PDB entry 2P34 | X-ray diffraction, 2.10 A resolution | chains A and B of the 4 polymer chains in the assembly

# Chain A (and B)
Name: Lectin
From: Canavalia maritima
Notes: chain B of this document is another copy of the same molecule, construct and numbering; everything in this record applies to it too
UniProt: P81364 (CONA_CANMR); aligned to UniProt positions 1-237 over residues 1-237 (the alignment contains insertions or deletions, so no single offset holds)
Amino-acid sequence (237 residues; row label = number of the first residue in the row):
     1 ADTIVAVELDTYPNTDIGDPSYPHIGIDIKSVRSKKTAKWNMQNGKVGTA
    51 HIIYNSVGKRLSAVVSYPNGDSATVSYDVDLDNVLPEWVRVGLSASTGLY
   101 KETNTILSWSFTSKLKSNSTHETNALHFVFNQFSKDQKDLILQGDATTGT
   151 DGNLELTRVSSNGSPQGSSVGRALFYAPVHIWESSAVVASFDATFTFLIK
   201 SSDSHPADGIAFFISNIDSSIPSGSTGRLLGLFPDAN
Disordered / not traced: 120-122 (chain B: 119-121)
Bound ions: Mn2+: E8, D10, D19; Ca2+: D10, Y12, N14, D19
UniProt features mapped onto this chain:
  - binding site (Mn(2+)): E8, D10, D19, H24
  - binding site (Ca(2+)): D10, Y12, N14, D19
  - binding site (a carbohydrate): Y12

# Interface between chain A and chain B
Pairs across the interface (50):
  W88(A) with D136(B), hydrogen bond (side chain-backbone); Q137(B); K138(B); D139(B)
  R90(A) with Y176(B)
  S117(A) with Q132(B)
  T123(A) with V129(B); N131(B), hydrogen bond (backbone-side chain)
  N124(A) with V129(B); F130(B); N131(B); Q132(B), hydrogen bond (side chain-backbone)
  A125(A) with F128(B); V129(B), hydrogen bond (backbone-backbone)
  L126(A) with L126(B), hydrophobic; H127(B); F175(B), hydrophobic
  H127(A) with L126(B); H127(B), hydrogen bond (backbone-backbone)
  F128(A) with A125(B)
  V129(A) with T123(B); N124(B); A125(B), hydrogen bond (backbone-backbone)
  F130(A) with N124(B)
  N131(A) with E122(B); T123(B), hydrogen bond (side chain-backbone); N124(B), hydrogen bond (backbone-side chain)
  Q132(A) with N124(B), hydrogen bond (backbone-side chain)
  S134(A) with H180(B)
  D136(A) with W88(B), hydrogen bond (backbone-side chain)
  Q137(A) with W88(B)
  K138(A) with W88(B); P178(B); I217(B)
  D139(A) with W88(B); P178(B)
  F175(A) with L126(B), hydrophobic; A177(B), hydrophobic
  Y176(A) with R90(B); Y176(B); A177(B), hydrophobic; P178(B)
  A177(A) with F175(B), hydrophobic; Y176(B), hydrophobic; A177(B), hydrophobic
  P178(A) with K138(B); D139(B); Y176(B)
  H180(A) with S134(B)
  I217(A) with K138(B)
Also at the interface, not in a pair above, chain B (25 interface residues in all): S185

# Summary
Chain A and chain B form an interface of 24 and 25 residues respectively, with 10 hydrogen bonds. Polar
contacts include W88(A)-D136(B), T123(A)-N131(B) and N124(A)-Q132(B). Curated annotation (UniProt) lists 4
Mn2+-binding residues, 4 Ca2+-binding residues and carbohydrate-binding residue Y12(A) on chain A.
Chain A and chain B are both Lectin (Canavalia maritima); the structure, Crystal structure of a lectin from
Canavalia maritima seeds (CML) in complex with man1-4man-OMe, was determined by X-ray diffraction, deposited
together with 2P37, 2EF6, 2OVU, 2OW4 and 2P2K.
